9JMC - chains A and R of the 5 polymer chains in the assembly; structure by electron microscopy, 2.57 A resolution.

Chain A:
Name: Guanine nucleotide-binding protein G(q) subunit alpha
Organism: Homo sapiens
Chain sequence (361 residues; each row starts with the number of its first residue):
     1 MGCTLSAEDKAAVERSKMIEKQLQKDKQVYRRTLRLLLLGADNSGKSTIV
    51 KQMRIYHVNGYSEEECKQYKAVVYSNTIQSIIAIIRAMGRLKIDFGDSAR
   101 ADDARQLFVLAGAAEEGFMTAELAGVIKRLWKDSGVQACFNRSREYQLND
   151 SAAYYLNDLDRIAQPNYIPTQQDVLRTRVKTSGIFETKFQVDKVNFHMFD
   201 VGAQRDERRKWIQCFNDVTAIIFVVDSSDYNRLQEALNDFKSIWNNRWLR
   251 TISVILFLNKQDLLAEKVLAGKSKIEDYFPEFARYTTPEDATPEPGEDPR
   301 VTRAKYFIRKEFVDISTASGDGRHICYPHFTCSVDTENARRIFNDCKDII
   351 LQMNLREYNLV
Unresolved in the structure: 1-2, 56-180

Chain R:
Name: Motilin receptor
Organism: Homo sapiens
UniProtKB: O43193 (MTLR_HUMAN); numbering as in UniProt (aligned over 1-412)
Chain sequence (412 residues; numbered 1 to 412; the number before each row is that of its first residue):
     1 MGSPWNGSDGPEGAREPPWPALPPCDERRCSPFPLGALVPVTAVCLCLFV
    51 VGVSGNVVTVMLIGRYRDMRTTTNLYLGSMAVSDLLILLGLPFDLYRLWR
   101 SRPWVFGPLLCRLSLYVGEGCTYATLLHMTALSVERYLAICRPLRARVLV
   151 TRRRVRALIAVLWAVALLSAGPFLFLVGVEQDPGISVVPGLNGTARIASS
   201 PLASSPPLWLSRAPPPSPPSGPETAEAAALFSRECRPSPAQLGALRVMLW
   251 VTTAYFFLPFLCLSILYGLIGRELWSSRRPLRGPAASGRERGHRQTVRVL
   301 LVVVLAFIICWLPFHVGRIIYINTEDSRMMYFSQYFNIVALQLFYLSASI
   351 NPILYNLISKKYRAAAFKLLLARKSRPRGFHRSRDTAGEVAGDTGGDTVG
   401 YTETSANVKTMG
Unresolved in the structure: 1-29, 183-226, 278-289, 372-412
Cystine bridges: Cys111-Cys235
Ligand contacts: DS-3801b (A1L4H; 4-[3-(hydroxymethyl)phenoxy]-N-methyl-N-[3-methyl-4-[[(3S)-3-methylpiperazin-1-yl]methyl]phenyl]cyclohexane-1-carboxamide): Asp94, Leu115, Gly118, Glu119, Phe173, Val177, Pro237, Leu245, Leu249, Phe314, Arg318, Tyr321, Asn337, Ala340, Leu341, Phe344
Curated features (UniProtKB/Swiss-Prot):
  - glycosylation (N-linked (GlcNAc...) asparagine): Asn6, Asn192

How chain A and chain R interact:
Pairs across the interface (35):
  Arg31(A) with Arg147(R)
  Leu34(A) with Leu144(R), hydrophobic
  Val194(A) with Leu144(R)
  Phe343(A) with Leu144(R), hydrophobic
  Lys347(A) with Pro143(R); Leu144(R)
  Ile350(A) with Pro143(R); Arg147(R)
  Leu351(A) with Ile140(R); Pro143(R), hydrophobic; His293(R)
  Gln352(A) with His293(R), hydrogen bond
  Asn354(A) with Ala139(R), hydrogen bond (side chain-backbone)
  Leu355(A) with Ile140(R), hydrophobic; His293(R)
  Arg356(A) with Lys361(R)
  Glu357(A) with Lys361(R)
  Tyr358(A) with Thr73(R); Glu135(R); Arg136(R), hydrogen bond (backbone-side chain); Ala139(R), hydrophobic
  Asn359(A) with Leu77(R); Arg136(R), hydrogen bond (backbone-side chain); Tyr355(R); Asn356(R); Ile358(R); Ser359(R)
  Leu360(A) with Arg136(R); Ile140(R), hydrophobic; Thr296(R), hydrogen bond (backbone-side chain); Leu300(R), hydrophobic; Ile358(R)
  Val361(A) with Thr296(R); Ile358(R); Lys360(R), hydrogen bond (backbone-backbone)
Other interface residues (no listed pair), chain A (20 interface residues in all): Gln28, Arg32, Phe196, Cys346
Other interface residues (no listed pair), chain R (24 interface residues in all): Thr71, Asn74, Leu149, Val150, Leu274, Gly292

In short:
The interface between chain A and chain R involves 20 residues on one side and 24 on the other, with 6
hydrogen bonds. Polar pairs include Gln352(A)-His293(R), Asn354(A)-Ala139(R) and Tyr358(A)-Arg136(R). Bound to
chain R: DS-3801b.
Here chain A is Guanine nucleotide-binding protein G(q) subunit alpha and chain R is Motilin receptor, both
from Homo sapiens. Entry 9JMC (Cryo-EM structure of the DS-3801b-Motilin receptor-Gq protein complex) was
determined by electron microscopy together with 9JMD from the same study.
